Entry 1RGL (X-ray diffraction, 2.00 A resolution); this record covers chain A.

== Chain A ==
Name: Ribonuclease T1
From: Aspergillus oryzae
Notes: EC 3.1.27.3
Reference sequence: P00651 (RNT1_ASPOR); residues 1-104 here correspond to UniProt positions 27-130 (UniProt number = residue number + 26)
Amino-acid sequence (104 residues; row label = number of the first residue in the row):
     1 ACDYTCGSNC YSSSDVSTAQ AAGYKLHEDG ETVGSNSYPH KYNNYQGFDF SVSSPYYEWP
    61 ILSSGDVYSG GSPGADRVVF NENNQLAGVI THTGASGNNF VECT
Differences from the reference sequence: conflict K25 (Gln51 in P00651), Q46 (Glu72 in P00651)
UniProt features mapped onto this chain:
  - active site: H40, E58 (Proton acceptor), H92 (Proton donor)
Disulfide bonds: C2-C10, C6-C103
Bound ions: Ca2+ near D15 (its only coordinating residue here)
Ligand contacts: guanosine-2'-monophosphate (2GP): N36, Y38, H40, E58, P73, G74, A75, R77, H92, G97, N98, F100

== In short ==
Chain A binds guanosine-2'-monophosphate. Curated annotation (UniProt) lists 3 active-site residues.
Chain A is Ribonuclease T1 (Aspergillus oryzae); the structure, Rnase T1 mutant GLU46GLN binds the inhibitors
2'GMP and 2'AMP at the 3' subsite, was determined by X-ray diffraction together with 1RGK from the same study.
